6EWZ - chains A and B; structure by X-ray diffraction, 2.24 A resolution.

== Chain A (and B) ==
Name: GTP pyrophosphokinase
Organism: Staphylococcus aureus
Notes: EC 2.7.6.5; chain B of this document is another copy of the same molecule, construct and numbering; everything in this record applies to it too
Reference sequence: W8U368 (W8U368_STAAU); residue numbers follow UniProt; this construct covers 1-230
Chain sequence (237 residues; numbered 1 to 237; the number before each row is that of its first residue):
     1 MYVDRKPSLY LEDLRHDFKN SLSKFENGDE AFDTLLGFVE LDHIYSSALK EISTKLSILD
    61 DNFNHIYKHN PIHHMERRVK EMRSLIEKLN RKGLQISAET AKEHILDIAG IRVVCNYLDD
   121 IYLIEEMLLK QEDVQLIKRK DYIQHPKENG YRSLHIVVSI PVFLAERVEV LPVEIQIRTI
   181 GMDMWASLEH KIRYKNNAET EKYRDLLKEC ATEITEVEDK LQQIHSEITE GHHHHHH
Disordered / not traced: 1-28, 231-237 (chain B: 1-30, 231-237)
Construct notes: expression tag (231-237)
Metal / ion sites: Fe ion: Glu51 (shared with Glu51(B) of chain B); Mg2+: Asp107 (together with AMP-CPP, GTP)
Small-molecule neighbours:
  - AMP-CPP (APC; diphosphomethylphosphonic acid adenosyl ester): Glu76, Arg78, Lys80, Ser84, Lys88, Arg91, Asp107, Gly110, Ile111, Arg112, Glu174, Gln176, His190, Tyr194
  - GTP (guanosine-5'-triphosphate): Lys88, Lys92, Asp107, Lys138, Lys140, Tyr142, Lys147, Asn149, Tyr151, His155, Glu174, Gln176, Ala186, Glu189, His190, Arg193
From the paper describing this entry:
  - binding site for AMP-CPP: Arg78, Arg112, Glu174
  - Mg2+ coordination through a water molecule: Glu174
  - Mg2+ coordination: Asp107
  - catalytic residues: Glu174
  - binding site for GTP: Tyr151
  - mutagenesis - H73A/H74A, Y151A: abolished catalytic activity
  - conformationally variable residues (order/disorder transition): Tyr194 to Glu201
  - Fe ion coordination: Glu51

== Interface between chain A and chain B ==
Contacting residue pairs (42; chain A residue first):
  Glu40(A) - His65(B)  salt bridge
  His43(A) - Asp61(B)  salt bridge
  His43(A) - Asn62(B)  hydrogen bond
  His43(A) - His65(B)
  Ser47(A) - Ile58(B)
  Lys50(A) - Thr54(B)
  Lys50(A) - Ser57(B)  hydrogen bond
  Lys50(A) - Asp61(B)  salt bridge
  Glu51(A) - Thr54(B)
  Glu51(A) - Ile58(B)
  Thr54(A) - Lys50(B)
  Thr54(A) - Glu51(B)
  Thr54(A) - Thr54(B)  hydrogen bond
  Lys55(A) - Phe163(B)
  Ile58(A) - Ser47(B)
  Ile58(A) - Glu51(B)
  Ile58(A) - Phe163(B)
  Ile58(A) - Leu164(B)  hydrophobic
  Leu59(A) - Phe163(B)
  Leu59(A) - Leu164(B)
  Asp61(A) - His43(B)  salt bridge
  Asn62(A) - His43(B)  hydrogen bond
  Asn62(A) - Leu164(B)
  Asn62(A) - Ala165(B)  hydrogen bond (side chain-backbone)
  His65(A) - Glu40(B)  salt bridge
  His65(A) - His43(B)
  Tyr67(A) - Glu166(B)  hydrogen bond
  Met127(A) - Ala165(B)  hydrophobic
  Lys130(A) - Ala165(B)  hydrogen bond (side chain-backbone)
  Gln131(A) - Phe163(B)
  Glu132(A) - Phe163(B)
  Phe163(A) - Lys55(B)
  Phe163(A) - Ile58(B)
  Phe163(A) - Leu59(B)
  Phe163(A) - Gln131(B)
  Phe163(A) - Glu132(B)
  Leu164(A) - Leu59(B)
  Leu164(A) - Asn62(B)
  Ala165(A) - Asn62(B)  hydrogen bond (backbone-side chain)
  Ala165(A) - Met127(B)  hydrophobic
  Ala165(A) - Lys130(B)  hydrogen bond (backbone-side chain)
  Glu166(A) - Tyr67(B)  hydrogen bond
Interface residues without a listed pair, chain A (27 interface residues in all): Val39, Ser57, Phe63, Ile66, Asp133, Val162
Interface residues without a listed pair, chain B (27 interface residues in all): Val39, Phe63, Ile66, Asp133, Val162

== In short ==
Chain A and chain B each contribute 27 residues to their interface, with 10 hydrogen bonds and 5 salt bridges.
Polar contacts include Glu40(A)-His65(B), His43(A)-Asp61(B) and Lys50(A)-Asp61(B). Bound to chain A: GTP and
AMP-CPP. From the paper: the catalytic residue Glu174(A); H73A/H74A and Y151A of chain A abolish catalytic
activity.
Chain A and chain B are both GTP pyrophosphokinase (Staphylococcus aureus); the structure, Crystal structure
of RelP (SAS2) from Staphylococcus aureus bound to AMPCPP and GTP in the pre-catalytic ..., was determined by
X-ray diffraction.
